Entry 8D2K (electron microscopy, 2.43 A resolution); this record covers chains A and B of the 6 polymer chains in the assembly.

# Chain A
Name: CRISPR-associated endonuclease, Csn1 family
Organism: Acidothermus cellulolyticus 11B
Reference sequence: A0LWB3 (A0LWB3_ACIC1); residues 1-1138 here = UniProt positions 1-1138
Amino-acid sequence (1138 residues; numbered 1 to 1138; the number before each row is that of its first residue):
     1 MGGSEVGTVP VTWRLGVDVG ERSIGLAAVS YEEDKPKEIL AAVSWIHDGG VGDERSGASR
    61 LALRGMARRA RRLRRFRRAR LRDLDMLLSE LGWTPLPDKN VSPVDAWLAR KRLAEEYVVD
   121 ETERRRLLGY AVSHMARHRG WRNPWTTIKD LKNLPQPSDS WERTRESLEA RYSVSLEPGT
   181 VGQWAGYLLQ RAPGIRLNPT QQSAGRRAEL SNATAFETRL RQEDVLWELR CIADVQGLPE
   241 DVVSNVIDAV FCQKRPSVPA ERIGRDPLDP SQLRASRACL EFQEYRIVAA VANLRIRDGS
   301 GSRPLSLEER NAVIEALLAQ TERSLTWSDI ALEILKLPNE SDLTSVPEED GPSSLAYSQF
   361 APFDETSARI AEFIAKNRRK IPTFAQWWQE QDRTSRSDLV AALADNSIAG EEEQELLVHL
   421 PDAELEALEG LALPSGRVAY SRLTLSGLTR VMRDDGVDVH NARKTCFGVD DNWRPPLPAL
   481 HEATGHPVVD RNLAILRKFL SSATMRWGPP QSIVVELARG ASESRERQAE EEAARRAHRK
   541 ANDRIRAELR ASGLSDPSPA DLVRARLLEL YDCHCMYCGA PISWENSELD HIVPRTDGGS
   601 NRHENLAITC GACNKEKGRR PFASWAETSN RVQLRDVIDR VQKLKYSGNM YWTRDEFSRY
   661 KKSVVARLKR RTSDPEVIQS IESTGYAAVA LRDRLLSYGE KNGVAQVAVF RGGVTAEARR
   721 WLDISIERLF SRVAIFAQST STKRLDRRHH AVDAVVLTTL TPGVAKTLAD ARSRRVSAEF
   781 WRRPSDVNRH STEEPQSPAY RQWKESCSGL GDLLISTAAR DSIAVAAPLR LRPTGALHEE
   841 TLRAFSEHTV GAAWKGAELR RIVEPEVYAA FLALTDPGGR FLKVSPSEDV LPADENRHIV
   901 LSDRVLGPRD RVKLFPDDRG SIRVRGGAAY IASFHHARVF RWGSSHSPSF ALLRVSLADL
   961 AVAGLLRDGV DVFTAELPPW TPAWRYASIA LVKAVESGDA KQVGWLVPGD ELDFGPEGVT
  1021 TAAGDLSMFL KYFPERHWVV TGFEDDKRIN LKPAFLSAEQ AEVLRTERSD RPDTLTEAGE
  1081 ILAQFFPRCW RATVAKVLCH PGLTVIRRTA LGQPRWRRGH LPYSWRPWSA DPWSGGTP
Not modelled in the structure: 1-6, 204-209, 411-415, 779-790, 1135-1138
Metal / ion sites: Mg2+ site 1: Asp-18, Glu-516 (shared with 1 residue of chain D); Mg2+ site 2: Asp-18 (shared with 1 residue of chain D); Mg2+ site 3: Asp-590, Asn-614 (shared with 1 residue of chain T)
What the authors report for this chain:
  - conformationally variable residues (side-chain flip): Glu-516
  - mutagenesis - R55W: decreased catalytic activity
  - mutagenesis - R55Y: unchanged catalytic activity
  - mutagenesis - R55A: abolished catalytic activity
  - mutagenesis - H750N: unchanged catalytic activity on Mn2+
  - mutagenesis - H750N: abolished growth
  - mutagenesis - V709A/H750N: increased growth in response to Mn2+
  - mutagenesis - H750D: decreased catalytic activity on Mg2+
  - mutagenesis - H750D: decreased catalytic activity on Mn2+

# Chain B
Molecule: Single Guide RNA
Organism: Acidothermus cellulolyticus
Sequence (106 nucleotides; numbered 1 to 106; the number before each row is that of its first residue):
     1 XGUAGGAUGG CAAGAUCCUG GUAUGCUGGG GAGCCUGAAA AGGCUACCUA GCAAGACCCC
    61 UUCGUGGGGU CGCAUUCUUC ACCCCCUCGC AGCAGCGAGG GGGUUC
Not modelled in the structure: 91-94
Modified residues: GTP (guanosine-5'-triphosphate) at position 1
Metal / ion sites: Mg2+ site 1: U22, A23; Mg2+ site 2 near U22 (its only coordinating residue here); Mg2+ site 3: U24, C47; Mg2+ site 4 near C48 (its only coordinating residue here); Mg2+ site 5 near C52 (its only coordinating residue here); Mg2+ site 6 near U78 (its only coordinating residue here)

# Chain A / chain B interface
Pairs across the interface - 227 pairs, chain A then chain B:
  His-47(A) / U76(B)  base contact
  Asp-48(A) / U76(B)  hydrogen bond to the base
  Ser-59(A) / C17(B)  hydrogen bond to the phosphate
  Arg-60(A) / A74(B)  sugar contact
  Arg-60(A) / U75(B)  phosphate contact
  Leu-61(A) / C17(B)  phosphate contact
  Leu-61(A) / C18(B)  phosphate contact
  Leu-61(A) / A74(B)  sugar contact
  Ala-62(A) / C17(B)  phosphate contact
  Arg-64(A) / C73(B)  salt bridge to the phosphate
  Arg-64(A) / A74(B)  hydrogen bond to the base
  Gly-65(A) / C18(B)  phosphate contact
  Arg-68(A) / C18(B)  salt bridge to the phosphate
  Arg-68(A) / U19(B)  salt bridge to the phosphate
  Arg-68(A) / G72(B)  phosphate contact
  Arg-69(A) / C18(B)  salt bridge to the phosphate
  Arg-69(A) / U19(B)  salt bridge to the phosphate
  Arg-69(A) / G20(B)  phosphate contact
  Arg-71(A) / A53(B)  phosphate contact
  Arg-71(A) / G72(B)  salt bridge to the phosphate
  Arg-71(A) / C73(B)  salt bridge to the phosphate
  Arg-72(A) / G20(B)  salt bridge to the phosphate
  Arg-72(A) / C71(B)  salt bridge to the phosphate
  Leu-73(A) / G21(B)  base contact
  Leu-73(A) / U22(B)  phosphate contact
  Arg-74(A) / C52(B)  base contact
  Arg-74(A) / A53(B)  salt bridge to the phosphate
  Arg-75(A) / U70(B)  phosphate contact
  Arg-75(A) / C71(B)  salt bridge to the phosphate
  Phe-76(A) / G21(B)  phosphate contact
  Arg-78(A) / G51(B)  salt bridge to the phosphate
  Arg-78(A) / C52(B)  salt bridge to the phosphate
  Ala-79(A) / G69(B)  phosphate contact
  Arg-80(A) / U22(B)  salt bridge to the phosphate
  Arg-82(A) / G68(B)  salt bridge to the phosphate
  Arg-82(A) / G69(B)  salt bridge to the phosphate
  Leu-96(A) / C48(B)  phosphate contact
  Leu-96(A) / U49(B)  phosphate contact
  Asp-98(A) / G29(B)  hydrogen bond to the base
  Asp-98(A) / U49(B)  hydrogen bond to the sugar
  Lys-99(A) / G29(B)  hydrogen bond to the sugar
  Lys-99(A) / G30(B)  salt bridge to the phosphate
  Asn-100(A) / G30(B)  hydrogen bond to the sugar
  Asn-100(A) / G31(B)  hydrogen bond to the phosphate
  Val-101(A) / G31(B)  sugar contact
  Ser-102(A) / A32(B)  sugar contact
  Pro-103(A) / G30(B)  base contact
  Pro-103(A) / G31(B)  phosphate contact
  Pro-103(A) / A32(B)  sugar contact
  Pro-103(A) / A46(B)  base contact
  Pro-103(A) / C47(B)  hydrogen bond to the sugar
  Pro-103(A) / C48(B)  sugar contact
  Trp-107(A) / C47(B)  hydrogen bond to the phosphate
  Trp-107(A) / C48(B)  phosphate contact
  His-134(A) / C48(B)  salt bridge to the phosphate
  His-134(A) / U49(B)  phosphate contact
  Arg-137(A) / U49(B)  phosphate contact
  Arg-137(A) / A50(B)  salt bridge to the phosphate
  His-138(A) / A23(B)  phosphate contact
  His-138(A) / C48(B)  salt bridge to the phosphate
  His-138(A) / U49(B)  salt bridge to the phosphate
  Arg-139(A) / G21(B)  hydrogen bond to the phosphate
  Arg-139(A) / U22(B)  salt bridge to the phosphate
  Arg-139(A) / A23(B)  hydrogen bond to the phosphate
  Gly-140(A) / U22(B)  sugar contact
  Gly-140(A) / A23(B)  hydrogen bond to the phosphate
  Trp-141(A) / G20(B)  base contact
  Trp-141(A) / G21(B)  base contact
  Trp-141(A) / U22(B)  sugar contact
  Pro-144(A) / G20(B)  sugar contact
  Leu-189(A) / A46(B)  sugar contact
  Pro-193(A) / G33(B)  sugar contact
  Gly-194(A) / U45(B)  hydrogen bond to the sugar
  Gly-194(A) / A46(B)  sugar contact
  Ile-195(A) / A46(B)  hydrogen bond to the sugar
  Arg-196(A) / U24(B)  hydrogen bond to the phosphate
  Arg-196(A) / G25(B)  salt bridge to the phosphate
  Arg-196(A) / A46(B)  salt bridge to the phosphate
  Arg-196(A) / C47(B)  phosphate contact
  Leu-197(A) / C47(B)  hydrogen bond to the phosphate
  Asn-198(A) / A23(B)  hydrogen bond to the phosphate
  Asn-198(A) / U24(B)  hydrogen bond to the phosphate
  Thr-200(A) / U24(B)  hydrogen bond to the sugar
  Gln-201(A) / U24(B)  hydrogen bond to the sugar
  Gln-201(A) / G25(B)  hydrogen bond to the sugar
  Arg-219(A) / G21(B)  base contact
  Arg-219(A) / U22(B)  base contact
  Gln-253(A) / G20(B)  hydrogen bond to the sugar
  Gln-253(A) / G21(B)  hydrogen bond to the sugar
  Lys-254(A) / G20(B)  salt bridge to the phosphate
  Lys-254(A) / G21(B)  hydrogen bond to the phosphate
  Pro-256(A) / U19(B)  sugar contact
  Pro-256(A) / G20(B)  sugar contact
  Ser-257(A) / U19(B)  hydrogen bond to the sugar
  Pro-259(A) / C18(B)  sugar contact
  Arg-262(A) / C17(B)  hydrogen bond to the sugar
  Arg-262(A) / C18(B)  hydrogen bond to the sugar
  Arg-277(A) / G10(B)  salt bridge to the phosphate
  Phe-282(A) / G9(B)  phosphate contact
  Phe-282(A) / G10(B)  phosphate contact
  Tyr-285(A) / U8(B)  hydrogen bond to the sugar
  Tyr-285(A) / G9(B)  sugar contact
  Arg-286(A) / G9(B)  phosphate contact
  Arg-286(A) / G10(B)  salt bridge to the phosphate
  Pro-347(A) / G9(B)  base contact
  Val-438(A) / G9(B)  phosphate contact
  Ala-439(A) / U8(B)  phosphate contact
  Ala-439(A) / G9(B)  hydrogen bond to the phosphate
  Tyr-440(A) / A7(B)  hydrogen bond to the sugar
  Tyr-440(A) / U8(B)  sugar contact
  Arg-463(A) / A7(B)  hydrogen bond to the sugar
  Arg-463(A) / U8(B)  sugar contact
  Arg-474(A) / G5(B)  base contact
  Arg-474(A) / G6(B)  hydrogen bond to the base
  Pro-475(A) / A7(B)  sugar contact
  His-481(A) / G101(B)  hydrogen bond to the sugar
  His-486(A) / U16(B)  sugar contact
  Pro-487(A) / U16(B)  sugar contact
  Arg-491(A) / U75(B)  salt bridge to the phosphate
  Arg-491(A) / U76(B)  hydrogen bond to the phosphate
  Ala-494(A) / U76(B)  phosphate contact
  Ala-494(A) / G103(B)  phosphate contact
  Arg-497(A) / G102(B)  phosphate contact
  Arg-497(A) / G103(B)  salt bridge to the phosphate
  Lys-498(A) / C77(B)  base contact
  Lys-498(A) / G103(B)  salt bridge to the phosphate
  Lys-498(A) / U104(B)  phosphate contact
  Ser-501(A) / G103(B)  hydrogen bond to the sugar
  Ser-502(A) / U104(B)  hydrogen bond to the phosphate
  Ser-502(A) / U105(B)  sugar contact
  Met-505(A) / G103(B)  sugar contact
  Met-505(A) / U104(B)  sugar contact
  Met-505(A) / U105(B)  base contact
  Arg-506(A) / U105(B)  phosphate contact
  Arg-506(A) / C106(B)  salt bridge to the phosphate
  Arg-519(A) / G5(B)  salt bridge to the phosphate
  Arg-519(A) / G6(B)  salt bridge to the phosphate
  His-538(A) / A12(B)  hydrogen bond to the sugar
  His-538(A) / A13(B)  sugar contact
  Arg-539(A) / C11(B)  phosphate contact
  Arg-539(A) / A12(B)  sugar contact
  Asn-542(A) / A12(B)  phosphate contact
  Asn-542(A) / A13(B)  hydrogen bond to the phosphate
  Arg-546(A) / A12(B)  salt bridge to the phosphate
  Ser-600(A) / A15(B)  phosphate contact
  Asn-601(A) / A15(B)  hydrogen bond to the phosphate
  Arg-602(A) / A13(B)  sugar contact
  Arg-602(A) / G14(B)  hydrogen bond to the phosphate
  Arg-602(A) / A15(B)  phosphate contact
  His-603(A) / A13(B)  phosphate contact
  His-603(A) / G14(B)  salt bridge to the phosphate
  Lys-615(A) / A23(B)  hydrogen bond to the sugar
  Lys-615(A) / U24(B)  sugar contact
  Tyr-651(A) / A13(B)  hydrogen bond to the phosphate
  Ser-680(A) / A15(B)  sugar contact
  Glu-682(A) / G14(B)  base contact
  Glu-682(A) / A15(B)  hydrogen bond to the sugar
  Ser-683(A) / A15(B)  sugar contact
  Arg-692(A) / G5(B)  hydrogen bond to the phosphate
  Arg-692(A) / G6(B)  salt bridge to the phosphate
  Val-709(A) / G5(B)  sugar contact
  Arg-711(A) / A4(B)  salt bridge to the phosphate
  Arg-711(A) / G5(B)  salt bridge to the phosphate
  Lys-766(A) / G2(B)  hydrogen bond to the sugar
  Lys-766(A) / U3(B)  sugar contact
  Pro-828(A) / U76(B)  base contact
  Leu-829(A) / U76(B)  hydrogen bond to the sugar
  Leu-829(A) / C77(B)  sugar contact
  Arg-830(A) / A74(B)  salt bridge to the phosphate
  Arg-830(A) / U75(B)  salt bridge to the phosphate
  Arg-830(A) / U76(B)  hydrogen bond to the sugar
  Arg-830(A) / C77(B)  phosphate contact
  Leu-831(A) / C77(B)  hydrogen bond to the phosphate
  Leu-831(A) / U78(B)  sugar contact
  Arg-832(A) / U75(B)  base contact
  Arg-832(A) / U76(B)  salt bridge to the phosphate
  Arg-832(A) / C77(B)  salt bridge to the phosphate
  Arg-832(A) / U78(B)  hydrogen bond to the sugar
  Pro-833(A) / U78(B)  sugar contact
  Thr-834(A) / A74(B)  hydrogen bond to the phosphate
  Gly-835(A) / A53(B)  hydrogen bond to the base
  Gly-835(A) / C73(B)  sugar contact
  Ala-836(A) / A53(B)  base contact
  Ala-836(A) / C73(B)  hydrogen bond to the base
  Leu-837(A) / A53(B)  hydrogen bond to the base
  Leu-837(A) / A54(B)  base contact
  His-838(A) / A53(B)  hydrogen bond to the sugar
  Thr-841(A) / C26(B)  sugar contact
  Leu-842(A) / C26(B)  hydrogen bond to the sugar
  Leu-842(A) / U27(B)  sugar contact
  Arg-843(A) / U27(B)  sugar contact
  Ala-844(A) / U27(B)  sugar contact
  Ala-844(A) / G28(B)  phosphate contact
  Val-924(A) / A53(B)  sugar contact
  Arg-925(A) / G51(B)  sugar contact
  Arg-925(A) / C52(B)  hydrogen bond to the sugar
  Arg-925(A) / A53(B)  hydrogen bond to the sugar
  Arg-925(A) / A54(B)  salt bridge to the phosphate
  Gly-926(A) / U27(B)  sugar contact
  Ala-961(A) / A54(B)  base contact
  Leu-966(A) / A54(B)  base contact
  Gly-969(A) / U79(B)  sugar contact
  Val-970(A) / U78(B)  base contact
  Val-970(A) / U79(B)  hydrogen bond to the sugar
  Asp-971(A) / U78(B)  hydrogen bond to the base
  Asp-971(A) / U79(B)  base contact
  Val-972(A) / U78(B)  hydrogen bond to the base
  Phe-973(A) / U78(B)  base contact
  Thr-1109(A) / U105(B)  phosphate contact
  Thr-1109(A) / C106(B)  hydrogen bond to the phosphate
  Ala-1110(A) / U104(B)  phosphate contact
  Leu-1111(A) / C106(B)  phosphate contact
  Gln-1113(A) / C106(B)  phosphate contact
  Pro-1114(A) / C106(B)  sugar contact
  Arg-1115(A) / C77(B)  hydrogen bond to the base
  Arg-1115(A) / U105(B)  salt bridge to the phosphate
  Arg-1115(A) / C106(B)  base contact
  Trp-1116(A) / C106(B)  hydrogen bond to the base
  Arg-1117(A) / U105(B)  sugar contact
  Arg-1117(A) / C106(B)  hydrogen bond to the base
  His-1120(A) / U79(B)  base contact
  His-1120(A) / C80(B)  hydrogen bond to the base
  His-1120(A) / A81(B)  base contact
  Leu-1121(A) / C77(B)  base contact
  Leu-1121(A) / U104(B)  base contact
  Leu-1121(A) / U105(B)  phosphate contact
  Pro-1122(A) / C77(B)  sugar contact
Also at the interface, not in a pair above, chain A (145 interface residues in all): Ala-67, Arg-77, Pro-97, Val-104, Ser-133, Arg-142, Pro-199, Leu-220, Arg-255, Glu-348, Val-459, Gly-485, Leu-517, Ala-521, Arg-535, Asp-543, Arg-566, Gly-927

# Overview
Chain A and chain B form an interface of 145 and 62 residues respectively, with 66 hydrogen bonds and 44 salt
bridges. Polar contacts include Asp-48(A)/U76(B), Arg-64(A)/A74(B) and Asp-98(A)/G29(B). Asp-18(A) and
Glu-516(A) form the Mg2+ site 1. From the paper: R55W of chain A reduces catalytic activity; conformational
variability at Glu-516(A); 6 substitutions were tested in all.
Chain A is CRISPR-associated endonuclease, Csn1 family (Acidothermus cellulolyticus 11B) and chain B is Single
Guide RNA (Acidothermus cellulolyticus); the structure, Structure of Acidothermus cellulolyticus Cas9 ternary
complex (Cleavage Intermediate 2), was determined by electron microscopy together with 8D2L, 8D2N, 8D2O, 8D2P
and 8D2Q from the same study.
